Entry 2E76 (X-ray diffraction, 3.41 A resolution); this record covers chains C and D of the 8 polymer chains in the assembly.

Chain C:
Molecule: Apocytochrome f
Source organism: Mastigocladus laminosus
UniProtKB: P83793 (CYF_MASLA); residues 1-289 here = UniProt positions 1-289
Amino-acid sequence (289 residues; row label = number of the first residue in the row):
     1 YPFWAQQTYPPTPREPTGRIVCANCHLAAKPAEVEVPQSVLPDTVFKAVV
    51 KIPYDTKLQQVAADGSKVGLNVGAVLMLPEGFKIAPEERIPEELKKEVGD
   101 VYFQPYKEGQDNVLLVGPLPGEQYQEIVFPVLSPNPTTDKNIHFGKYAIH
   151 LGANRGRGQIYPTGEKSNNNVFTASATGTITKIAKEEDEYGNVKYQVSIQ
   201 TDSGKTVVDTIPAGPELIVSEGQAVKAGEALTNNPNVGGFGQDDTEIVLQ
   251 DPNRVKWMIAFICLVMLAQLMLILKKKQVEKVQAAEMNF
Unresolved in the structure: 289
Glycans and other covalent adducts: heme (HEM) linked to C25
Metal / ion sites: heme Fe: Y1, H26; Cd2+: H143 (shared with 1 residue of chain A)
Ligand contacts: heme (HEM): Y1, P2, W4, A5, T8, Y9, C22, H26, Q60, L70, N71, V72, G73, A74, V75, P118, N154, G156, R157, G158, Q159, I160, Y161, P162, S167

Chain D:
Molecule: Cytochrome b6-f complex iron-sulfur subunit
Source organism: Mastigocladus laminosus
Notes: EC 1.10.99.1
UniProtKB: P83794 (UCRI_MASLA); numbering as in UniProt (aligned over 1-179)
Amino-acid sequence (179 residues; row label = number of the first residue in the row):
     1 MAQFTESMDVPDMGRRQFMNLLAFGTVTGVALGALYPLVKYFIPPSGGAV
    51 GGGTTAKDKLGNNVKVSKFLESHNAGDRVLVQGLKGDPTYIVVESKEAIR
   101 DYGINAVCTHLGCVVPWNAAENKFKCPCHGSQYDETGKVIRGPAPLSLAL
   151 CHATVQDDNIVLTPWTETDFRTGEKPWWV
Unresolved in the structure: 1-8, 51-53
Disulfides: C113-C128
Metal / ion sites: 2Fe-2S cluster Fe: C108, H110, C126, H129
Ligand contacts: 2Fe-2S cluster (FES): C108, H110, L111, G112, C113, C126, C128, H129, G130, S131
From the paper describing this entry:
  - binding site for tridecyl-stigmatellin: H129
  - 2Fe-2S cluster coordination: H129

Interface between chain C and chain D:
Residue-residue contacts (23):
  F261(C) - V30(D)
  L264(C) - G29(D)
  L264(C) - V30(D)
  V265(C) - V30(D)  hydrophobic
  A268(C) - T26(D)
  A268(C) - V27(D)  hydrophobic
  M271(C) - L22(D)  hydrophobic
  M271(C) - A23(D)
  M271(C) - T26(D)
  L272(C) - A23(D)  hydrophobic
  L272(C) - V27(D)  hydrophobic
  L274(C) - M19(D)
  K275(C) - R16(D)
  K275(C) - M19(D)
  K275(C) - N20(D)  hydrogen bond
  Q278(C) - R15(D)  hydrogen bond (side chain-backbone)
  Q278(C) - R16(D)
  Q278(C) - M19(D)
  K281(C) - V10(D)
  V282(C) - V10(D)  hydrophobic
  V282(C) - P11(D)
  V282(C) - R16(D)
  A285(C) - V10(D)  hydrophobic
Also at the interface, not in a pair above, chain C (13 interface residues in all): L267
Also at the interface, not in a pair above, chain D (15 interface residues in all): D9, F24, A34

Overview:
The interface between chain C and chain D involves 13 residues on one side and 15 on the other; the contacts
include 2 hydrogen bonds. Among the polar pairs are K275(C)-N20(D) and Q278(C)-R15(D). Chain D binds 2Fe-2S
cluster. The paper reports a binding site for tridecyl-stigmatellin at H129(D); 2Fe-2S cluster coordination by
H129(D).
Here chain C is Apocytochrome f and chain D is Cytochrome b6-f complex iron-sulfur subunit, both from
Mastigocladus laminosus. Entry 2E76 (Crystal Structure of the Cytochrome b6f Complex with
tridecyl-stigmatellin (TDS) from M.laminosus) was determined by X-ray diffraction (same publication as 2E74
and 2E75).
